Entry 1NPW (X-ray diffraction, 2.00 A resolution); this record covers chains A and B.

== Chain A ==
Molecule: POL polyprotein
From: Human immunodeficiency virus 1
Notes: EC 3.4.23.16; fragment: hiv-1 protease
UniProt: P03368 (POL_HV1PV); residues 1-99 here correspond to UniProt positions 69-167 (UniProt number = residue number + 68)
Amino-acid sequence (99 residues; row label = number of the first residue in the row):
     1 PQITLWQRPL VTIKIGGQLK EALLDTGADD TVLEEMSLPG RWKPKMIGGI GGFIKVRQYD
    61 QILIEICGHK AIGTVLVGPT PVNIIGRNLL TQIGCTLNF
Residues lining bound ligands: lgz479 inhibitor (LGZ; carbamic acid 1-{5-benzyl-5-[2-hydroxy-4-phenyl-3-(tetrahydro-furan- 3-yloxycarbonylamino)-butyl]-4-oxo-4,5-dihydro-1H-pyrrol-3-yl}- indan-2-yl ester): Arg8, Leu23, Asp25, Gly27, Ala28, Asp29, Asp30, Val32, Ile47, Gly48, Gly49, Ile50, Pro81, Val82, Ile84

== Chain B ==
Molecule: POL polyprotein
From: Human immunodeficiency virus 1
Notes: EC 3.4.23.16; fragment: hiv-1 protease
UniProt: P03368 (POL_HV1PV); residues 201-299 here correspond to UniProt positions 69-167 (UniProt number = residue number - 132)
Amino-acid sequence (99 residues; row label = number of the first residue in the row):
   201 PQITLWQRPL VTIKIGGQLK EALLDTGADD TVLEEMSLPG RWKPKMIGGI GGFIKVRQYD
   261 QILIEICGHK AIGTVLVGPT PVNIIGRNLL TQIGCTLNF
Residues lining bound ligands: lgz479 inhibitor (LGZ; carbamic acid 1-{5-benzyl-5-[2-hydroxy-4-phenyl-3-(tetrahydro-furan- 3-yloxycarbonylamino)-butyl]-4-oxo-4,5-dihydro-1H-pyrrol-3-yl}- indan-2-yl ester): Arg208, Leu223, Asp225, Gly227, Ala228, Asp229, Asp230, Val232, Ile247, Gly248, Gly249, Ile250, Pro281, Val282, Ile284

== Chain A / chain B interface ==
Pairs across the interface (96):
  Pro1(A) - Leu297(B)
  Pro1(A) - Asn298(B)
  Pro1(A) - Phe299(B)  hydrogen bond (backbone-backbone)
  Gln2(A) - Thr296(B)
  Gln2(A) - Leu297(B)
  Gln2(A) - Asn298(B)  hydrogen bond
  Ile3(A) - Thr296(B)
  Ile3(A) - Leu297(B)  hydrogen bond (backbone-backbone)
  Ile3(A) - Phe299(B)  hydrophobic
  Leu5(A) - Thr226(B)
  Leu5(A) - Arg287(B)  hydrogen bond (backbone-side chain)
  Leu5(A) - Leu290(B)  hydrophobic
  Leu5(A) - Thr291(B)
  Leu5(A) - Cys295(B)
  Trp6(A) - Arg287(B)  hydrogen bond (backbone-side chain)
  Trp6(A) - Thr291(B)
  Gln7(A) - Arg287(B)
  Arg8(A) - Asp229(B)  salt bridge
  Arg8(A) - Arg287(B)
  Pro9(A) - Thr226(B)
  Pro9(A) - Arg287(B)
  Leu23(A) - Gly227(B)
  Leu24(A) - Thr226(B)  hydrogen bond (backbone-side chain)
  Leu24(A) - Leu297(B)  hydrophobic
  Asp25(A) - Asp225(B)
  Asp25(A) - Thr226(B)
  Asp25(A) - Gly227(B)  hydrogen bond (side chain-backbone)
  Thr26(A) - Leu205(B)
  Thr26(A) - Pro209(B)
  Thr26(A) - Leu224(B)  hydrogen bond (side chain-backbone)
  Thr26(A) - Asp225(B)
  Thr26(A) - Thr226(B)  hydrogen bond (side chain-backbone)
  Thr26(A) - Leu297(B)
  Gly27(A) - Leu223(B)
  Gly27(A) - Leu224(B)
  Gly27(A) - Asp225(B)
  Asp29(A) - Arg208(B)  salt bridge
  Gly49(A) - Pro281(B)
  Ile50(A) - Gly249(B)
  Ile50(A) - Ile250(B)  hydrogen bond (backbone-backbone)
  Ile50(A) - Gly251(B)  hydrogen bond (backbone-backbone)
  Ile50(A) - Gly252(B)
  Ile50(A) - Ile254(B)  hydrophobic
  Ile50(A) - Thr280(B)
  Ile50(A) - Pro281(B)
  Gly51(A) - Gly251(B)
  Gly51(A) - Gly252(B)
  Gly51(A) - Ile254(B)
  Gly52(A) - Gly251(B)
  Ile54(A) - Ile250(B)
  Cys67(A) - Phe299(B)  hydrophobic
  His69(A) - Phe299(B)
  Thr80(A) - Ile250(B)
  Pro81(A) - Gly249(B)
  Pro81(A) - Ile250(B)
  Ile84(A) - Ile250(B)  hydrophobic
  Arg87(A) - Leu205(B)  hydrogen bond (side chain-backbone)
  Arg87(A) - Trp206(B)  hydrogen bond (side chain-backbone)
  Arg87(A) - Gln207(B)
  Arg87(A) - Arg208(B)
  Arg87(A) - Pro209(B)
  Thr91(A) - Leu205(B)
  Thr91(A) - Trp206(B)
  Gln92(A) - Trp206(B)
  Ile93(A) - Phe299(B)
  Gly94(A) - Asn298(B)
  Gly94(A) - Phe299(B)
  Cys95(A) - Leu205(B)
  Cys95(A) - Leu297(B)  hydrophobic
  Cys95(A) - Asn298(B)
  Cys95(A) - Phe299(B)  hydrophobic
  Thr96(A) - Gln202(B)
  Thr96(A) - Ile203(B)
  Thr96(A) - Thr204(B)
  Thr96(A) - Thr296(B)
  Thr96(A) - Leu297(B)
  Thr96(A) - Asn298(B)  hydrogen bond (backbone-backbone)
  Leu97(A) - Pro201(B)
  Leu97(A) - Gln202(B)
  Leu97(A) - Ile203(B)  hydrogen bond (backbone-backbone)
  Leu97(A) - Leu224(B)  hydrophobic
  Leu97(A) - Cys295(B)  hydrophobic
  Leu97(A) - Thr296(B)
  Leu97(A) - Leu297(B)  hydrophobic
  Asn98(A) - Pro201(B)
  Asn98(A) - Gln202(B)
  Asn98(A) - Gly294(B)
  Asn98(A) - Cys295(B)
  Asn98(A) - Thr296(B)  hydrogen bond (backbone-backbone)
  Asn98(A) - Asn298(B)  hydrogen bond
  Phe99(A) - Pro201(B)  hydrogen bond (backbone-backbone)
  Phe99(A) - Ile203(B)  hydrophobic
  Phe99(A) - His269(B)
  Phe99(A) - Ile293(B)
  Phe99(A) - Gly294(B)
  Phe99(A) - Cys295(B)  hydrophobic
Also at the interface, not in a pair above, chain A (38 interface residues in all): Thr4, Ile47, Phe53, Leu90
Also at the interface, not in a pair above, chain B (37 interface residues in all): Ile247, Phe253, Cys267, Ile284

== Overview ==
The interface between chain A and chain B involves 38 residues on one side and 37 on the other, with 18
hydrogen bonds and 2 salt bridges. Polar pairs include Arg8(A)-Asp229(B), Asp29(A)-Arg208(B) and
Gln2(A)-Asn298(B). Lgz479 inhibitor is bound between chain A and chain B.
Chain A and chain B are both POL polyprotein (Human immunodeficiency virus 1); the structure, Crystal
structure of HIV protease complexed with LGZ479, was determined by X-ray diffraction, deposited together with
1NPV.
